Entry 5UEW (X-ray diffraction, 1.83 A resolution); this record covers chain A.

[Chain A]
Protein: Bromodomain-containing protein 2
Organism: Homo sapiens
Reference sequence: P25440 (BRD2_HUMAN); residues 347-454 here = UniProt positions 347-454
Chain sequence (111 residues; numbered 344 to 454; the number before each row is that of its first residue):
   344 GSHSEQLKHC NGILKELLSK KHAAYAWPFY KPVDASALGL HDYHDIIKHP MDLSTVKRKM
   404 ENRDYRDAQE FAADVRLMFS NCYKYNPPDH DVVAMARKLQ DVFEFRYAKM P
Differences from the reference sequence: expression tag (344-346)
Small-molecule neighbours: 87D (N-[3-(4-methoxy-1-methyl-6-oxo-1,6-dihydropyridin-3-yl)-4-phenoxyphenyl]methanesulfonamide): Trp370, Pro371, Phe372, Lys374, Pro375, Val376, Asp377, Leu381, Leu383, Cys425, Asn429, His433, Asp434, Val435, Met438

[Summary]
Ligands of chain A: compound 87D.
Chain A is Bromodomain-containing protein 2 (Homo sapiens); the structure, BRD2 Bromodomain2 with A-1360579,
was determined by X-ray diffraction (same publication as 5UF0, 5UEU, 5UEX, 5UEY and 5UEZ).
